PDB entry 9G9K | electron microscopy, 3.34 A resolution | chains D and T of the 12 polymer chains in the assembly

[Chain D]
Protein: CRISPR system Cms endoribonuclease Csm3
From: Enterococcus italicus DSM 15952
Notes: EC 3.1.-.-
Reference sequence: E6LHV5 (CSM3_ENTI1); residue numbers follow UniProt; this construct covers 1-214
Sequence (214 residues; row label = number of the first residue in the row):
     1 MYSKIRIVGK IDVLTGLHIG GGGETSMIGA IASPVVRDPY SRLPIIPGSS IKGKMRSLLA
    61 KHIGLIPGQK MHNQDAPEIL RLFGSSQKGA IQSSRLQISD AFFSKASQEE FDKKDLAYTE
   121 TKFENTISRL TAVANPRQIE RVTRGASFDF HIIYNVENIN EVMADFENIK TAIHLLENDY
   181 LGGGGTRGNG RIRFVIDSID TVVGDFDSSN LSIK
Disordered / not traced: 23-32, 65-74
Differences from the reference sequence: engineered mutation Ala32 (Asp in E6LHV5)

[Chain T]
Molecule: CTR
Sequence (47 nucleotides; row label = number of the first residue in the row):
     1 CCCCCAGCGC UUCAGCGUUC UUCGGAAUGU CGCGCAUUGG CAUGGAA
Disordered / not traced: 1-15, 38-47

[How chain D and chain T interact]
Residue-residue contacts (7):
  Ala134(D) - C31(T)  hydrogen bond to the sugar
  Asn135(D) - C31(T)  sugar contact
  Asn135(D) - C33(T)  hydrogen bond to the sugar
  Pro136(D) - C31(T)  base contact
  Pro136(D) - G32(T)  sugar contact
  Pro136(D) - C33(T)  sugar contact
  Arg137(D) - C33(T)  base contact
Other interface residues (no listed pair), chain D (5 interface residues in all): Val133
Other interface residues (no listed pair), chain T (4 interface residues in all): G34

[In short]
Chain D and chain T form an interface of 5 and 4 residues respectively; the contacts include 2 hydrogen bonds.
Among the polar pairs are Ala134(D)-C31(T) and Asn135(D)-C33(T).
Here chain D is CRISPR system Cms endoribonuclease Csm3 (Enterococcus italicus DSM 15952) and chain T is CTR.
Entry 9G9K (CryoEM structure of Enterococcus italicus Csm-crRNA-CTR2 complex (4.3) bound to AMPNPP) was
determined by electron microscopy (same publication as 9G9A, 9G9B, 9G9C, 9G9D, 9G9E, 9G9F and 4 further
entries).
